PDB entry 4G3Y | X-ray diffraction, 2.60 A resolution | chains H and C of the 3 polymer chains in the assembly

== Chain H ==
Molecule: infliximab Fab H
From: Homo sapiens
Notes: antibody fragment or engineered binder
Chain sequence (226 residues; row label = number of the first residue in the row):
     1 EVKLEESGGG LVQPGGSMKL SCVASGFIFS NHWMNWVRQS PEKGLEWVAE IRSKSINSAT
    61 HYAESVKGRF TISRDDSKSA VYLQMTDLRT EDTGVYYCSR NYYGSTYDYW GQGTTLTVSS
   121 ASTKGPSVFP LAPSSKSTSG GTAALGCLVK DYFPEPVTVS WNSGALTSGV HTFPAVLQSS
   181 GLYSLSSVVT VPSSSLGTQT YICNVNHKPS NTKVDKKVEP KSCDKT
Unresolved in the structure: 221-226
Cystine bridges: Cys22-Cys98, Cys147-Cys203

== Chain C ==
Molecule: Tumor necrosis factor
From: Homo sapiens
Notes: fragment: Tumor necrosis factor, soluble form
UniProtKB: P01375 (TNFA_HUMAN); residues 1-157 here correspond to UniProt positions 77-233 (UniProt number = residue number + 76)
Chain sequence (157 residues; row label = number of the first residue in the row):
     1 VRSSSRTPSD KPVAHVVANP QAEGQLQWLN RRANALLANG VELRDNQLVV PSEGLYLIYS
    61 QVLFKGQGCP STHVLLTHTI SRIAVSYQTK VNLLSAIKSP CQRETPEGAE AKPWYEPIYL
   121 GGVFQLEKGD RLSAEINRPD YLDFAESGQV YFGIIAL
Unresolved in the structure: 1-9
Cystine bridges: Cys69-Cys101
Reported in the primary citation:
  - mutagenesis - Q67A, K112A: decreased binding to infliximab Fab

== Chain H / chain C interface ==
Pairs across the interface - 22 pairs, chain H then chain C:
  Asn31(H) - Gly108(C)
  Asn31(H) - Glu110(C)
  Trp33(H) - Gln67(C)
  Trp33(H) - Tyr141(C)
  Arg52(H) - Asp140(C)  salt bridge
  Arg52(H) - Tyr141(C)
  Ser53(H) - Gln67(C)
  Ser55(H) - Gln67(C)  hydrogen bond
  Ile56(H) - Gln67(C)
  His61(H) - Asp140(C)
  Arg100(H) - Glu107(C)  salt bridge
  Tyr102(H) - Pro70(C)
  Tyr102(H) - Thr105(C)  hydrogen bond (side chain-backbone)
  Tyr102(H) - Glu107(C)  hydrogen bond (side chain-backbone)
  Tyr103(H) - Pro70(C)
  Tyr103(H) - Thr105(C)
  Tyr103(H) - Ala109(C)  hydrogen bond (side chain-backbone)
  Tyr103(H) - Glu110(C)
  Tyr103(H) - Ala111(C)
  Tyr103(H) - Tyr141(C)
  Gly104(H) - Pro70(C)
  Ser105(H) - Pro70(C)
Other interface residues (no listed pair), chain H (14 interface residues in all): His32, Lys67
Other interface residues (no listed pair), chain C (15 interface residues in all): Glu23, Gly24, Gly68, Pro106, Arg138
Interface features reported in the paper:
  - specific contacts: Asn31(H)-Glu110(C), Trp33(H)-Tyr141(C), Arg52(H)-Tyr141(C), Arg52(H)-Asp140(C), Ser53(H)-Gln67(C), Ser55(H)-Gln67(C), Ile56(H)-Gln67(C), Tyr102(H)-Thr105(C), Tyr103(H)-Ala109(C), Ser105(H)-Pro70(C), Pro70(C)-Tyr103(H), Glu107(C)-Tyr102(H)
  - epitope / paratope residues, chain H: Ile28(H), Asn31(H), Trp33(H), Arg52(H), Ser53(H), Ser55(H), Ile56(H), Tyr102(H), Tyr103(H), Ser105(H)
  - epitope / paratope residues, chain C: Gln67(C), Pro70(C), Gln102(C), Thr105(C), Glu107(C), Ala109(C), Glu110(C), Asp140(C), Tyr141(C)
  - hot spots on chain C (mutagenesis) - Y141A: decreased binding to infliximab

== Summary ==
14 residues of chain H and 15 residues of chain C are in contact; the contacts include 4 hydrogen bonds and 2
salt bridges. Polar contacts include Arg52(H)-Asp140(C), Arg100(H)-Glu107(C) and Ser55(H)-Gln67(C). The
authors report contacts between Asn31(H) and Glu110(C), Trp33(H) and Tyr141(C) and Arg52(H) and Tyr141(C)
among others. The paper reports that Q67A and K112A of chain C reduce binding to infliximab Fab;
epitope/paratope residues Ile28(H), Asn31(H) and Gln67(C) among others.
Here chain H is infliximab Fab H and chain C is Tumor necrosis factor, both from Homo sapiens. Entry 4G3Y
(Crystal structure of TNF-alpha in complex with Infliximab Fab fragment) was determined by X-ray diffraction.
